6YBL - chain A; structure by X-ray diffraction, 2.10 A resolution.

Chain A:
Protein: Maltose/maltodextrin-binding periplasmic protein, Induced myeloid leukemia cell differentiation protein Mcl-1
Source organism: Escherichia coli O157:H7
UniProt: chimeric construct of P0AEY0, Q07820: residues -195 to 170 from P0AEY0 (MALE_ECO57) positions 27-392 (UniProt number = residue number + 222); residues 173-321 from Q07820 positions 173-321 (same numbers)
Amino-acid sequence (518 residues; row label = number of the first residue in the row; numbers below 1 keep their minus sign (Met-196 is residue -196)):
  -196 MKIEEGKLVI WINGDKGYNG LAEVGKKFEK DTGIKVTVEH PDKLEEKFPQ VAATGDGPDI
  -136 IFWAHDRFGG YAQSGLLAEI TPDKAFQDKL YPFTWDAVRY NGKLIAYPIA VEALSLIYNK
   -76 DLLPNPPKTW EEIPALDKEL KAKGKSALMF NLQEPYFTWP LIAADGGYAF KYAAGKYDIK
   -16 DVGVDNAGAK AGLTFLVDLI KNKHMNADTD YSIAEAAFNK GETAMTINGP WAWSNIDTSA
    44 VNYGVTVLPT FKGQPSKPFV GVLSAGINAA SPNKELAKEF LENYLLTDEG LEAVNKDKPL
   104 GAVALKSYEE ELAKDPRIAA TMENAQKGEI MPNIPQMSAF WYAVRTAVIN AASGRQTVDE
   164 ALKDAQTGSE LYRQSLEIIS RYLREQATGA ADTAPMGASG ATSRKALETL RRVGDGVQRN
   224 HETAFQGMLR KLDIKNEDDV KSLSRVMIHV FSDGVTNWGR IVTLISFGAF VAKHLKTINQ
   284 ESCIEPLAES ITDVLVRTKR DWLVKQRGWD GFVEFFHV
Unresolved in the structure: -196, -24 to -21
Differences from the reference sequence: initiating methionine (-196); engineered mutation Ala-24 (Glu198 in P0AEY0), Ala-23 (Asn199 in P0AEY0), Ala43 (Lys265 in P0AEY0), Ala194 (Lys in Q07820), Ala197 (Lys in Q07820), Ala201 (Arg in Q07820); linker (171-172)
Curated features (UniProtKB/Swiss-Prot):
  - motif: Ala209 to Asn223 (BH3), His252 to Ala272 (BH1), Asp304 to Phe319 (BH2)
Small-molecule neighbours: OK5 ((2R)-2-[5-[3-chloranyl-2-methyl-4-[2-(4-methylpiperazin-1-yl)ethoxy]phenyl]-6-(4-fluorophenyl)thieno[2,3-d]pyrimidin-4-yl]oxy-3-[2-[[2-(2-methoxyphenyl)pyrimidin-4-yl]methoxy]phenyl]propanoic acid): Val216, Val220, His224, Ala227, Phe228, Gly230, Met231, Leu235, Leu246, Val249, Met250, Val253, Phe254, Asn260, Gly262, Arg263, Thr266, Leu267, Phe270, Phe319

In short:
Chain A binds compound OK5.
Chain A is Maltose/maltodextrin-binding periplasmic protein, Induced myeloid leukemia cell differentiation
protein Mcl-1 (Escherichia coli O157:H7); the structure, Structure of MBP-Mcl-1 in complex with compound 9m,
was determined by X-ray diffraction, deposited together with 6YBG, 6YBJ and 6YBK.
